PDB entry 4UT9 | X-ray diffraction, 3.20 A resolution | chains H and L of the 3 polymer chains in the assembly

== Chain H ==
Molecule: Broadly neutralizing human antibody EDE1 C10
Source organism: Homo sapiens
Notes: fragment: scfv, heavy chain domain; antibody fragment or engineered binder
Sequence (144 residues; each row starts with the number of its first residue; a row labelled like 82A-82C holds insertion residues (82A, then the next letters in order); numbers below 1 keep their minus sign (Met-1 is residue -1)):
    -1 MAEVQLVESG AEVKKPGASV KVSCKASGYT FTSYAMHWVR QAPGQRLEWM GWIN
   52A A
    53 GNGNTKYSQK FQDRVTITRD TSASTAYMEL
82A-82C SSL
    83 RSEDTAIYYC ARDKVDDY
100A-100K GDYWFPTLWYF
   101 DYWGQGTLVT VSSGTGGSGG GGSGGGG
Not modelled in the structure: -1 to 0, 113-127
Cystine bridges: Cys22-Cys92

== Chain L ==
Molecule: Broadly neutralizing human antibody EDE1 C10
Source organism: Homo sapiens
Notes: fragment: scfv, light chain domain; antibody fragment or engineered binder
Sequence (154 residues; numbered -5 to 144 plus 5 insertion-coded residues; 1 number in that range is skipped by the numbering (no residue carries it; nothing is unmodelled there); the number before each row is that of its first residue; a row labelled like 27A-27C holds insertion residues (27A, then the next letters in order); numbers below 1 keep their minus sign (Ser-5 is residue -5)):
    -5 SGGGASQSAL TQPAS
    11 VSGSPGQSIT ISCTGTS
27A-27C SDV
    28 GGFNYVSWFQ QHPGKAPKLM LYDVTSRPSG VSSRFSGSKS GNTASLTISG LQAEDEADYY
    88 CSSHTSRG
   95A T
    96 WVFGGGTKLT V
  106A L
   107 AAADDDDKAG WSHPQFEKGG GSGGGSGGGS WSHPQFEK
Not modelled in the structure: -5 to 0, 107-144
Cystine bridges: Cys23-Cys88

== Chain H / chain L interface ==
Pairs across the interface - 45 pairs, chain H then chain L:
  His35(H) - Trp96(L)
  Gln39(H) - Gln38(L)  hydrogen bond
  Gln39(H) - Tyr87(L)
  Gln43(H) - Tyr87(L)
  Arg44(H) - Ser2(L)
  Arg44(H) - Ala3(L)
  Arg44(H) - Phe98(L)  hydrogen bond (side chain-backbone)
  Arg44(H) - Gly99(L)  hydrogen bond (side chain-backbone)
  Arg44(H) - Gly100(L)
  Leu45(H) - Tyr87(L)  hydrophobic
  Leu45(H) - Phe98(L)
  Trp47(H) - Thr95A(L)
  Trp47(H) - Trp96(L)
  Trp47(H) - Phe98(L)  hydrophobic
  Trp50(H) - Trp96(L)
  Lys58(H) - Arg94(L)
  Lys58(H) - Gly95(L)
  Tyr91(H) - Gln38(L)
  Tyr91(H) - Lys42(L)
  Tyr91(H) - Ala43(L)  hydrophobic
  Tyr100C(H) - Trp96(L)
  Phe100E(H) - Tyr32(L)
  Pro100F(H) - Tyr32(L)  hydrogen bond (backbone-side chain)
  Pro100F(H) - His91(L)
  Pro100F(H) - Trp96(L)  hydrophobic
  Leu100H(H) - Ser34(L)
  Leu100H(H) - Tyr49(L)
  Leu100H(H) - Asp50(L)
  Trp100I(H) - Leu46(L)  hydrophobic
  Trp100I(H) - Tyr49(L)
  Tyr100J(H) - Tyr32(L)  hydrogen bond (side chain-backbone)
  Tyr100J(H) - Val33(L)
  Tyr100J(H) - Ser34(L)
  Tyr100J(H) - Ser89(L)  hydrogen bond (side chain-backbone)
  Tyr100J(H) - Ser90(L)
  Tyr100J(H) - His91(L)
  Tyr100J(H) - Trp96(L)
  Phe100K(H) - Phe36(L)
  Phe100K(H) - Leu46(L)
  Phe100K(H) - Trp96(L)
  Phe100K(H) - Phe98(L)  hydrophobic
  Asp101(H) - Leu46(L)
  Trp103(H) - Phe36(L)
  Trp103(H) - Pro44(L)  hydrogen bond (side chain-backbone)
  Gly104(H) - Ala43(L)
Other interface residues (no listed pair), chain H (23 interface residues in all): Val37, Glu46, Thr100G, Gln105
Other interface residues (no listed pair), chain L (25 interface residues in all): Gly41

== Overview ==
The interface between chain H and chain L involves 23 residues on one side and 25 on the other, with 7
hydrogen bonds. Among the polar pairs are Gln39(H)-Gln38(L), Arg44(H)-Phe98(L) and Arg44(H)-Gly99(L).
Here chain H is Broadly neutralizing human antibody EDE1 C10 and chain L is Broadly neutralizing human
antibody EDE1 C10, both from Homo sapiens. Entry 4UT9 (Crystal structure of dengue 2 virus envelope
glycoprotein dimer in complex with the ScFv fragment of ...) was determined by X-ray diffraction together with
4UT6, 4UT7, 4UTB and 4UTC from the same study.
